Entry 4JF6 (X-ray diffraction, 2.50 A resolution); this record covers chain A.

== Chain A ==
Molecule: Beta-lactamase
Organism: Acinetobacter baumannii
Notes: EC 3.5.2.6
UniProt: Q9L4P2 (Q9L4P2_ACIBA); residue numbers follow UniProt; this construct covers 31-273
Amino-acid sequence (243 residues; each row starts with the number of its first residue):
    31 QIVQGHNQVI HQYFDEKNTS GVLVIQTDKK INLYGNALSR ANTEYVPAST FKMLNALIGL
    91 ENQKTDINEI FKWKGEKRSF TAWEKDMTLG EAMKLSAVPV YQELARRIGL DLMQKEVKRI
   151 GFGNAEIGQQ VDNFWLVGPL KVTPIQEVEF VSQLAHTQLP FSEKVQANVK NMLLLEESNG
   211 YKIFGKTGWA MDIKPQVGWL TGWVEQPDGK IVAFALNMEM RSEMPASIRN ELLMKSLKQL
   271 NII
Disordered / not traced: 31-34
Modified positions: K82 (lysine nz-carboxylic acid; KCX)
Bound ions: K+ near D45 (its only coordinating residue here)
Swiss-Prot annotation at these positions:
  - active site: S79 (Acyl-ester intermediate)
  - binding site (a beta-lactam): S79, K82, S126, T217, W219, R259
  - modified residue: K82 (N6-carboxylysine)
  - mutagenesis: F110 (F110A: Decreases catalytic efficiency, about 40-fold, 30-fold, 3-fold or 2-fold, with respect to doripenem, meropenem, imipenem, or ampicillin, respectively; when associated with A-221 ...), A220 (A220AA: Confers hydrolytic capacity, with respect to ceftazidime. Increases catalytic efficiency about 10-fold, with respect to cefotaxime ...), M221 (M221A: Decreases catalytic efficiency, about 40-fold, 30-fold, 3-fold or 2-fold, with respect to doripenem, meropenem, imipenem, or ampicillin, respectively; when associated with A-110 ...)
Reported in the primary citation:
  - post-translational modification sites: K82
  - contacts within the chain: V128-L166 (hydrophobic contact)

== In short ==
From UniProt: active-site residue S79, 6 beta-lactam-binding residues and 3 mutagenesis sites. From the paper:
a modification site at K82; contacts within the chain involving L166 and V128.
Chain A is Beta-lactamase (Acinetobacter baumannii); the structure, Structure of OXA-23 at pH 7.0, was
determined by X-ray diffraction together with 4JF4 and 4JF5 from the same study.
